Entry 4YYO (X-ray diffraction, 1.77 A resolution); this record covers chain A.

[Chain A]
Protein: Cysteine dioxygenase type 1
From: Rattus norvegicus
Notes: EC 1.13.11.20
Reference sequence: P21816 (CDO1_RAT); residue numbers follow UniProt; this construct covers 1-200
Amino-acid sequence (200 residues; row label = number of the first residue in the row):
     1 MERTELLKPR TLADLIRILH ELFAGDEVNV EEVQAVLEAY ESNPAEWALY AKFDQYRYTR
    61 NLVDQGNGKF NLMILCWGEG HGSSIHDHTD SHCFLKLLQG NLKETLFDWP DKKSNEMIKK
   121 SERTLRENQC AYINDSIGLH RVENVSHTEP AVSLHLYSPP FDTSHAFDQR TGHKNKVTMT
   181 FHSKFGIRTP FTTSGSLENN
Disordered / not traced: 1-3, 191-200
Sequence notes: engineered mutation S164 (Cys in P21816)
Covalent attachments: covalent link C93-Y157
Metal / ion sites: Fe2+: H86, H88, H140
Curated features (UniProtKB/Swiss-Prot):
  - binding site (Fe cation): H86, H88, H140
  - cross-link: C93 to Y157 (3'-(S-cysteinyl)-tyrosine (Cys-Tyr))
From the paper describing this entry:
  - contacts within the chain: C93-Y157
  - mutagenesis - C164S: unchanged catalytic activity
  - post-translational modification sites: Y157
  - Fe2+ coordination: H86

[In short]
The Fe2+ site is built by H86, H88 and H140. UniProt lists 3 Fe cation-binding residues. The paper reports
that C164S leaves catalytic activity unchanged; Fe2+ coordination by H86.
Chain A is Cysteine dioxygenase type 1 (Rattus norvegicus); the structure, Resting state of rat cysteine
dioxygenase C164S variant, was determined by X-ray diffraction (same publication as 4Z82).
